3WJG - chain A; structure by X-ray diffraction, 1.10 A resolution.

[Chain A]
Molecule: UPF0678 fatty acid-binding protein-like protein At1g79260
Source organism: Arabidopsis thaliana
UniProtKB: O64527 (Y1926_ARATH); residues 2-166 here = UniProt positions 2-166
Chain sequence (174 residues; row label = number of the first residue in the row; numbers below 1 keep their minus sign (Met-7 is residue -7)):
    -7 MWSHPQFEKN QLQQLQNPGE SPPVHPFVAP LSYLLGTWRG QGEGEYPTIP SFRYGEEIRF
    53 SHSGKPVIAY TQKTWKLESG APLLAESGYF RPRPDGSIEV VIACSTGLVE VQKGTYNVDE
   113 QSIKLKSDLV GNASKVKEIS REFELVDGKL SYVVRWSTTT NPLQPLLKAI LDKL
Unresolved in the structure: -7 to 13
Sequence notes: expression tag (-7 to 1); engineered mutation Leu75 (Met in O64527), Leu76 (His in O64527), Cys96 (Gln in O64527), Trp148 (Met in O64527), Leu158 (His in O64527)
Swiss-Prot annotation at these positions:
  - motif: Gly28 to Gly34 (GXWXGXG)
  - binding site (heme b): Thr40

[In short]
Curated annotation (UniProt) lists heme b-binding residue Thr40.
Chain A is UPF0678 fatty acid-binding protein-like protein At1g79260 (Arabidopsis thaliana); the structure,
Crystal structure of mutant nitrobindin M75L/H76L/Q96C/M148W/H158L (NB10) from Arabidopsis thaliana, was
determined by X-ray diffraction (same publication as 3WJB, 3WJC, 3WJD, 3WJE and 3WJF).
